Entry 7VAZ (X-ray diffraction, 2.73 A resolution); this record covers chains C and G of the 3 polymer chains in the assembly.

# Chain C
Protein: 14A fab light chain
From: Mus musculus
Notes: antibody fragment or engineered binder
Sequence (217 residues; each row starts with the number of its first residue):
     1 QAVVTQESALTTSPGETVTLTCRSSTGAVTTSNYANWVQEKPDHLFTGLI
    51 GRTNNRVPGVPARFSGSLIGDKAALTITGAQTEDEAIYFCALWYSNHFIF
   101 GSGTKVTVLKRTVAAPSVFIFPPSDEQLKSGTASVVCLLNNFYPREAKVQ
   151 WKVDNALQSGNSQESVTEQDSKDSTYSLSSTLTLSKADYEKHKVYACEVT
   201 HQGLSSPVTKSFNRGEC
Unresolved in the structure: 216-217
Disulfides: Cys22-Cys90, Cys137-Cys197

# Chain G
Protein: Mucin-1 subunit alpha
UniProtKB: P15941 (MUC1_HUMAN); residues 1-13 here correspond to UniProt positions 145-157 (UniProt number = residue number + 144)
Sequence (13 residues; numbered 1 to 13; the number before each row is that of its first residue):
     1 RPAPGSTAPPAHG
Unresolved in the structure: 1-3
Small-molecule neighbours: 2-acetamido-2-deoxy-beta-D-galactopyranose (NGA): Ser6, Thr7, Ala8

# Interface between chain C and chain G
Pairs across the interface (9):
  Tyr34(C) - His12(G)
  Tyr34(C) - Gly13(G)
  Asn36(C) - Ala11(G)  hydrogen bond (side chain-backbone)
  Arg52(C) - Pro10(G)  hydrogen bond (side chain-backbone)
  Arg52(C) - Ala11(G)
  Arg52(C) - His12(G)
  Trp93(C) - His12(G)
  Phe98(C) - Ala11(G)
  Phe98(C) - His12(G)

# Summary
5 residues of chain C and 4 residues of chain G are in contact; the contacts include 2 hydrogen bonds. Among
the polar pairs are Asn36(C)-Ala11(G) and Arg52(C)-Pro10(G). 2-acetamido-2-deoxy-beta-D-galactopyranose is
covalently linked to Ser6(G).
Here chain C is 14A fab light chain (Mus musculus) and chain G is Mucin-1 subunit alpha. Entry 7VAZ (Crystal
structure of antibody 14A in complex with MUC1 glycopeptide(GlycoS)) was determined by X-ray diffraction.
